PDB entry 8FEJ | electron microscopy, 4.64 A resolution (low resolution: residue-level contacts below are approximate; hydrogen-bond / salt-bridge calls are withheld) | chains B and C of the 3 polymer chains in the assembly

== Chain B (and C) ==
Molecule: Fusion Protein
From: Langya virus
Notes: chain C of this document is another copy of the same molecule, construct and numbering; everything in this record applies to it too
Chain sequence (542 residues; numbered 22 to 563; the number before each row is that of its first residue):
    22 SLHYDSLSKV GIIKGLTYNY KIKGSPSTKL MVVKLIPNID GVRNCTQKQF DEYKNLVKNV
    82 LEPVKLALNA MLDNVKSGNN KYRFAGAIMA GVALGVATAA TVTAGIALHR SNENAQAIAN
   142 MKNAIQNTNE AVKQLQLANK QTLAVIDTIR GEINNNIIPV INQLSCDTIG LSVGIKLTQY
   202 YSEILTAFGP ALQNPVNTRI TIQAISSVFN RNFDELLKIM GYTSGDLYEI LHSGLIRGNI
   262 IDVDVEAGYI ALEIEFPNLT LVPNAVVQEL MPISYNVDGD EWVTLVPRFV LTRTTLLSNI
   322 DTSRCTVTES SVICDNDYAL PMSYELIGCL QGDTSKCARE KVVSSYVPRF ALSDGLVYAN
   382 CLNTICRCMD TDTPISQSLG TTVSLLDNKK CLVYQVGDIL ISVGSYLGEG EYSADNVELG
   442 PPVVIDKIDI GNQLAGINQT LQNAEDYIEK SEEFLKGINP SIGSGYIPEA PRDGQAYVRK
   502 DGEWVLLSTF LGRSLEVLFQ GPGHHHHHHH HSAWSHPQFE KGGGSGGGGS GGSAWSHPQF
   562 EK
Not modelled in the structure: 478-563
Cystine bridges: Cys66-Cys187, Cys326-Cys335, Cys350-Cys358, Cys382-Cys387, Cys389-Cys412
What the authors report for this chain:
  - self-association interface (contacts with another copy of this molecule): Met110, Gly112, Gly116, Met292, Pro369, Phe371, Ala372, Leu373, Gly376, Ile420, Leu421, Ile422
  - post-translational modification sites: Asn65
  - post-translational modification sites: Asn279 (proposed by the authors, not directly observed)

== How chain B and chain C interact ==
Contacting residue pairs - 70 pairs, chain B then chain C:
  Lys35(B) - Val117(C)
  Gly36(B) - Val117(C)
  Leu37(B) - Val117(C)
  Ile179(B) - Pro180(C)
  Ile179(B) - Val181(C)
  Phe230(B) - Gln200(C)
  Asn231(B) - Gln200(C)
  Arg232(B) - Ser203(C)
  Arg232(B) - Glu204(C)
  Arg232(B) - Thr207(C)
  Asn233(B) - Ile196(C)
  Asn233(B) - Thr199(C)
  Asn233(B) - Gln200(C)
  Asn233(B) - Ser203(C)
  Phe234(B) - Ser203(C)
  Asp235(B) - Thr199(C)
  Asp235(B) - Tyr202(C)
  Asp235(B) - Ser203(C)
  Leu248(B) - Tyr202(C)
  Tyr249(B) - Pro211(C)
  Tyr249(B) - Ala212(C)
  Tyr249(B) - Gln214(C)
  Met292(B) - Thr119(C)
  Val328(B) - Gln214(C)
  Thr329(B) - Gln214(C)
  Glu330(B) - Gln214(C)
  Val364(B) - Ala340(C)
  Ser365(B) - Asn337(C)
  Ser365(B) - Asp338(C)
  Tyr367(B) - Lys44(C)
  Tyr367(B) - Asp336(C)
  Tyr367(B) - Asn337(C)
  Pro369(B) - Ala120(C)
  Phe371(B) - Ala120(C)
  Phe371(B) - Val123(C)
  Ala372(B) - Ala118(C)
  Leu373(B) - Gly112(C)
  Leu373(B) - Val117(C)
  Leu373(B) - Ala118(C)
  Ser374(B) - Gly116(C)
  Asp375(B) - Gly116(C)
  Gly376(B) - Gly116(C)
  Met390(B) - Phe105(C)
  Val414(B) - Ile109(C)
  Ile420(B) - Val123(C)
  Leu421(B) - Gly107(C)
  Leu421(B) - Ala108(C)
  Leu421(B) - Ile109(C)
  Leu421(B) - Met110(C)
  Ile422(B) - Met110(C)
  Ser423(B) - Met110(C)
  Ser423(B) - Ala111(C)
  Val424(B) - Val113(C)
  Gly425(B) - Val113(C)
  Val445(B) - Pro342(C)
  Asp447(B) - Asn320(C)
  Ile449(B) - Pro308(C)
  Ile449(B) - Leu347(C)
  Asp450(B) - Pro342(C)
  Asp450(B) - Met343(C)
  Asp450(B) - Ser344(C)
  Asp450(B) - Leu347(C)
  Asn453(B) - Leu306(C)
  Asn453(B) - Glu346(C)
  Leu455(B) - Val444(C)
  Leu455(B) - Ile451(C)
  Ile458(B) - Ile458(C)
  Asn459(B) - Gln454(C)
  Leu462(B) - Thr461(C)
  Ile469(B) - Tyr468(C)
Other interface residues (no listed pair), chain B (53 interface residues in all): Ala152, Glu236, Tyr243, Ser245, Leu252, Lys362, Ser366, Ala456, Glu473
Other interface residues (no listed pair), chain C (53 interface residues in all): Leu77, Asn80, Thr124, Ile127, Leu192, Leu206, Leu341, Ala359

== Overview ==
Chain B and chain C each contribute 53 residues to their interface. From the paper: modification sites
Asn65(B) and Asn279(B); a self-association interface involving Met110(B), Gly112(B) and Gly116(B) among
others.
Chain B and chain C are both Fusion Protein (Langya virus); the structure, Langya Virus Fusion Protein
(LayV-F) in Pre-Fusion Conformation, was determined by electron microscopy (same publication as 8FEL).
